PDB entry 8W0O | X-ray diffraction, 1.66 A resolution | chains E and G of the 4 polymer chains in the assembly

Chain E (and G):
Name: Dehydrogenase
Organism: Bacillus subtilis
Notes: EC 1.1.1.47; chain G of this document is another copy of the same molecule, construct and numbering; everything in this record applies to it too
UniProtKB: M9TFE3 (M9TFE3_BACIU); residue numbers follow UniProt; this construct covers 1-261
Chain sequence (261 residues; row label = number of the first residue in the row):
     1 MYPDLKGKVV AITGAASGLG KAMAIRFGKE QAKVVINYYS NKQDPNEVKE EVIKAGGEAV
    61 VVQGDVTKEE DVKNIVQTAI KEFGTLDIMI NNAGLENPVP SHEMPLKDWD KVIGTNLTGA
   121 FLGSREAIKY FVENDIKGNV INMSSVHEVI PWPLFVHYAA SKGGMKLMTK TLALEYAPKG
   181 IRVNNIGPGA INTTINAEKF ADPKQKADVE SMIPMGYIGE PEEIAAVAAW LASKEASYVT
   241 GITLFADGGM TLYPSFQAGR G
Unresolved in the structure: 260-261
Sequence notes: conflict M165 (Ile in M9TFE3), K170 (Glu in M9TFE3), T194 (Pro in M9TFE3), L252 (Gln in M9TFE3)
Ligand contacts: NAD (nicotinamide-adenine-dinucleotide): G14, S17, G18, L19, G20, N37, Y39, Q43, G64, D65, V66, T67, N92, A93, G94, E96, T115, M143, S144, S145, Y158, K162, P188, G189, A190, I191, T193, I195, N196

Interface between chain E and chain G:
Pairs across the interface (33):
  H147(E) - F256(G)
  V149(E) - Y253(G)
  I150(E) - Y253(G)
  I150(E) - F256(G)  hydrophobic
  P151(E) - L252(G)
  P151(E) - Y253(G)
  P151(E) - F256(G)
  P153(E) - F256(G)
  P153(E) - A258(G)
  L154(E) - A258(G)  hydrophobic
  M212(E) - S255(G)
  M212(E) - F256(G)  hydrophobic
  M250(E) - Y253(G)
  M250(E) - F256(G)  hydrophobic
  T251(E) - Y253(G)  hydrogen bond (backbone-side chain)
  L252(E) - P151(G)
  Y253(E) - V149(G)
  Y253(E) - I150(G)
  Y253(E) - P151(G)
  Y253(E) - M250(G)
  Y253(E) - T251(G)  hydrogen bond (side chain-backbone)
  Y253(E) - Y253(G)
  P254(E) - S255(G)
  S255(E) - M212(G)
  S255(E) - P254(G)
  F256(E) - H147(G)
  F256(E) - I150(G)  hydrophobic
  F256(E) - P151(G)
  F256(E) - P153(G)
  F256(E) - M212(G)  hydrophobic
  F256(E) - M250(G)  hydrophobic
  A258(E) - P153(G)
  A258(E) - L154(G)  hydrophobic
Also at the interface, not in a pair above, chain E (17 interface residues in all): W152, Q257
Also at the interface, not in a pair above, chain G (17 interface residues in all): W152, Q257

Summary:
Chain E and chain G each contribute 17 residues to their interface; the contacts include 2 hydrogen bonds. Its
one hydrogen-bonded contact is T251(E)-Y253(G). Ligands of chain E: NAD.
Both chains are Dehydrogenase (Bacillus subtilis). Entry 8W0O (GDH-105 crystal structure) was determined by
X-ray diffraction together with 8W0N from the same study.
